8XZI - chains A and S of the 5 polymer chains in the assembly; structure by electron microscopy, 2.70 A resolution.

== Chain A ==
Protein: Guanine nucleotide-binding protein G(i) subunit alpha-1
Source organism: Homo sapiens
UniProt: P63096 (GNAI1_HUMAN); numbering as in UniProt (aligned over 1-354)
Chain sequence (354 residues; each row starts with the number of its first residue):
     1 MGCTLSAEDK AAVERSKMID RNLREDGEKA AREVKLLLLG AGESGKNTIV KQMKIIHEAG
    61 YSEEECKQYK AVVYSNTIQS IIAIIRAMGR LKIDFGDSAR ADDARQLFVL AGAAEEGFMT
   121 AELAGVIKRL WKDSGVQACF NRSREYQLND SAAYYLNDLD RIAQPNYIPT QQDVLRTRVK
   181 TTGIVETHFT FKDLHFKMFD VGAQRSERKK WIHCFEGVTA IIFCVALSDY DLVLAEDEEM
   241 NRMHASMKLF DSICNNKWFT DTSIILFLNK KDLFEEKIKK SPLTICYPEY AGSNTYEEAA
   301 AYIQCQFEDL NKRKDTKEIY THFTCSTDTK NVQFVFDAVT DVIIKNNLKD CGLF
Disordered / not traced: 1-2, 55-181, 233-239
Construct notes: conflict Asn47 (Ser in P63096), Ala203 (Gly in P63096), Ala245 (Glu in P63096), Ser326 (Ala in P63096)
UniProt features mapped onto this chain:
  - region: Lys35 to Lys46, Thr48 (G1 motif), Asp173 to Thr181 (G2 motif), Phe196 to Gly202, Gln204, Arg205 (G3 motif), Ile265 to Asp272 (G4 motif), Thr324, Cys325, Thr327 to Thr329 (G5 motif)
  - binding site (GTP): Glu43 to Lys46, Thr48, Ser151, Leu175 to Thr181, Asp200 to Gly202, Gln204, Asn269 to Asp272
  - binding site (Mg(2+)): Thr181
  - modified residue: Arg178 (ADP-ribosylarginine), Gln204 (Deamidated glutamine), Cys351 (ADP-ribosylcysteine)
  - lipidation: Gly2 (N-myristoyl glycine), Cys3 (S-palmitoyl cysteine)

== Chain S ==
Protein: scFv16
Source organism: synthetic construct
Notes: antibody fragment or engineered binder
Chain sequence (250 residues; numbered 1 to 238 plus 14 insertion-coded residues; 2 numbers in that range are skipped by the numbering (no residue carries them; nothing is unmodelled there); the number before each row is that of its first residue; a row labelled like 121A-121N holds insertion residues (121A, then the next letters in order)):
     1 DVQLVESGGG LVQPGGSRKL SCSASGFAFS SFGMHWVRQA PEKGLEWVAY ISSGSGTIYY
    61 ADTVKGRFTI SRDDPKNTLF LQMTSLRSED TAMYYCVRSI YYYGSSPFDF WGQGTTLTVS
   121 S
121A-121N GGGGSGGGGSGGGG
   124 SDIVMTQATS SVPVTPGESV SISCRSSKSL LHSNGNTYLY WFLQRPGQSP QLLIYRMSNL
   184 ASGVPDRFSG SGSGTAFTLT ISRLEAEDVG VYYCMQHLEY PLTFGAGTKL ELKGS
Disordered / not traced: 1, 121A-121N, 236-238
Disulfides: Cys22-Cys96, Cys147-Cys217

== How chain A and chain S interact ==
Residue-residue contacts - 25 pairs, chain A then chain S:
  Thr4(A) - His155(S)  hydrogen bond (backbone-side chain)
  Leu5(A) - His155(S)
  Ser6(A) - His155(S)
  Ser6(A) - Asn157(S)
  Ser6(A) - Tyr161(S)  hydrogen bond
  Ala7(A) - Leu221(S)  hydrogen bond (backbone-backbone)
  Ala7(A) - Tyr223(S)  hydrophobic
  Glu8(A) - Tyr101(S)
  Glu8(A) - Pro107(S)
  Glu8(A) - Tyr161(S)
  Glu8(A) - Tyr163(S)  hydrogen bond
  Glu8(A) - Arg179(S)  salt bridge
  Glu8(A) - His220(S)  salt bridge
  Asp9(A) - Asn157(S)  hydrogen bond
  Ala11(A) - Tyr101(S)  hydrophobic
  Ala12(A) - Tyr101(S)
  Glu14(A) - Ser52(S)  hydrogen bond
  Glu14(A) - Ser53(S)
  Glu14(A) - Gly56(S)  hydrogen bond (side chain-backbone)
  Glu14(A) - Thr57(S)  hydrogen bond
  Arg15(A) - Ile100(S)
  Arg15(A) - Tyr101(S)
  Arg15(A) - Tyr102(S)
  Met18(A) - Ser53(S)
  Met18(A) - Gly54(S)
Also at the interface, not in a pair above, chain S (20 interface residues in all): Ser31, Ser156, Glu222

== Summary ==
11 residues of chain A and 20 residues of chain S are in contact; the contacts include 8 hydrogen bonds and 2
salt bridges. Polar pairs include Glu8(A)-Arg179(S), Glu8(A)-His220(S) and Thr4(A)-His155(S). Curated
annotation (UniProt) lists 21 GTP-binding residues and Mg2+-binding residue Thr181(A) on chain A.
Here chain A is Guanine nucleotide-binding protein G(i) subunit alpha-1 (Homo sapiens) and chain S is scFv16
(synthetic construct). Entry 8XZI (Cryo-EM structure of the CMF-019-bound human APLNR-Gi complex) was
determined by electron microscopy, deposited together with 8XZG, 8XZF, 8XZH and 8XZJ.
